8PYY - chain A; structure by X-ray diffraction, 2.90 A resolution.

[Chain A]
Name: Fatty-acyl-CoA synthase
From: Streptoalloteichus hindustanus
UniProtKB: A0A1M5ABR5 (A0A1M5ABR5_STRHI); numbering as in UniProt (aligned over 1-508)
Sequence (508 residues; each row starts with the number of its first residue):
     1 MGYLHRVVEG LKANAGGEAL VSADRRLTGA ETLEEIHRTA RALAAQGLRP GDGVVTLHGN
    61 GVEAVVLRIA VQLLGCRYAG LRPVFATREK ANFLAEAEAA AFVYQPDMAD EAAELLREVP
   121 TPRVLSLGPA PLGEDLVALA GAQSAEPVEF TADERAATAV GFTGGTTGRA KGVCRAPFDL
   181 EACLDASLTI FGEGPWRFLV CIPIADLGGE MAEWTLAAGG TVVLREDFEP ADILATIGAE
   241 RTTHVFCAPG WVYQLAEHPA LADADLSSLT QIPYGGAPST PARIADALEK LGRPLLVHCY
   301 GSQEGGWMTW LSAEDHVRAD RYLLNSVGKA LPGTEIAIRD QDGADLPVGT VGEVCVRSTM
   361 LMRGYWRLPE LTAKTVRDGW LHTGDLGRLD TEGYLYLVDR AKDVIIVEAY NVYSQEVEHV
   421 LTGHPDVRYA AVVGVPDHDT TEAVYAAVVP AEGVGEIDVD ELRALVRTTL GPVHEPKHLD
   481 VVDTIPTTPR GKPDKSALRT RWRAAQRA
Unresolved in the structure: 164-169, 508
From the paper describing this entry:
  - mutagenesis - R175A, F246A, W307A: abolished catalytic activity
  - specificity-determining residues: Leu207 (from molecular simulation)
  - mutagenesis - I202A: decreased catalytic activity
  - specificity-determining residues: Phe246

[Overview]
The paper reports that R175A, F246A and W307A abolish catalytic activity; specificity determinants Leu207 and
Phe246.
Chain A is Fatty-acyl-CoA synthase (Streptoalloteichus hindustanus); the structure, Amide bond synthetase from
Streptomyces hindustanus in open conformation, was determined by X-ray diffraction (same publication as 8PPP
and 8PYX).
